PDB entry 8ZLH | X-ray diffraction, 1.99 A resolution | chains A and B

== Chain A (and B) ==
Protein: All1292 protein
From: Nostoc sp. PCC 7120
Notes: chain B of this document is another copy of the same molecule, construct and numbering; everything in this record applies to it too
UniProtKB: Q8YXC3 (Q8YXC3_NOSS1); residue numbers follow UniProt; this construct covers 1-142
Chain sequence (142 residues; each row starts with the number of its first residue):
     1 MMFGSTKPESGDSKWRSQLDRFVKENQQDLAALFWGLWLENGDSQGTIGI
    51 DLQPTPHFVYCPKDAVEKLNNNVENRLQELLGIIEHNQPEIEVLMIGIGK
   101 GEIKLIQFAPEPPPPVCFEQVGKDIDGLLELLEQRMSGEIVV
Disordered / not traced: 1-12
Reported in the primary citation:
  - self-association interface (contacts with another copy of this molecule); pairs are residue here / residue on that copy: Arg16-Glu111, Asp20-Glu111, Lys104-Glu111, Gln107-Ala109, Pro110-Lys104

== Interface between chain A and chain B ==
Contacting residue pairs (32; chain A residue first):
  Arg16(A) - Glu111(B)  salt bridge
  Ser17(A) - Glu111(B)
  Asp20(A) - Glu111(B)  hydrogen bond (side chain-backbone)
  Lys24(A) - Lys24(B)
  Lys24(A) - Gln27(B)
  Lys24(A) - Gln28(B)  hydrogen bond
  Gln27(A) - Lys24(B)
  Gln27(A) - Gln27(B)
  Gln28(A) - Lys24(B)  hydrogen bond
  Glu79(A) - Gln88(B)
  Ile83(A) - Gln88(B)
  His86(A) - His86(B)
  Gln88(A) - Glu79(B)
  Gln88(A) - Ile83(B)
  Glu90(A) - Gln78(B)
  Ile91(A) - Leu105(B)  hydrophobic
  Glu92(A) - Ile83(B)
  Glu92(A) - Gln107(B)  hydrogen bond
  Lys104(A) - Pro110(B)
  Lys104(A) - Glu111(B)  salt bridge
  Leu105(A) - Ile91(B)  hydrophobic
  Leu105(A) - Ala109(B)
  Gln107(A) - Glu92(B)
  Gln107(A) - Phe108(B)
  Gln107(A) - Ala109(B)  hydrogen bond (backbone-backbone)
  Phe108(A) - Gln107(B)
  Ala109(A) - Lys104(B)
  Ala109(A) - Leu105(B)  hydrophobic
  Ala109(A) - Gln107(B)  hydrogen bond (backbone-backbone)
  Glu111(A) - Arg16(B)  salt bridge
  Glu111(A) - Asp20(B)
  Glu111(A) - Lys104(B)
Other interface residues (no listed pair), chain A (21 interface residues in all): Leu77, Pro110
Other interface residues (no listed pair), chain B (21 interface residues in all): Ser17, Leu77

== Overview ==
Chain A and chain B each contribute 21 residues to their interface, with 6 hydrogen bonds and 3 salt bridges.
Polar contacts include Arg16(A)-Glu111(B), Lys104(A)-Glu111(B) and Asp20(A)-Glu111(B). The paper reports a
self-association interface involving Arg16(A), Asp20(A) and Lys104(A) among others.
Chain A and chain B are both All1292 protein (Nostoc sp. PCC 7120); the structure, The crystal structure of
CcmS, was determined by X-ray diffraction (same publication as 8ZLZ).
